PDB entry 5F66 | X-ray diffraction, 1.15 A resolution | chain A

== Chain A ==
Name: Peptidyl-prolyl cis-trans isomerase A
Source organism: Homo sapiens
Notes: EC 5.2.1.8
UniProt: P62937 (PPIA_HUMAN); numbering as in UniProt (aligned over 1-165)
Chain sequence (165 residues; each row starts with the number of its first residue):
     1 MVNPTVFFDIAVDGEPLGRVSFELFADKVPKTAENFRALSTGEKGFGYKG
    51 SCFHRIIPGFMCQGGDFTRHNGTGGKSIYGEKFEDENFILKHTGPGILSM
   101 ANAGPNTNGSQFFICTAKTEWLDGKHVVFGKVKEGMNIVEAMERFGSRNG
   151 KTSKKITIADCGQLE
Unresolved in the structure: 1
Curated features (UniProtKB/Swiss-Prot):
  - modified residue: Met-1 (N-acetylmethionine), Val-2 (N-acetylvaline), Lys-28 (N6-acetyllysine), Lys-44 (N6-acetyllysine), Lys-76 (N6-acetyllysine), Ser-77 (Phosphoserine), Lys-82 (N6-acetyllysine), Thr-93 (Phosphothreonine), Lys-125 (N6-acetyllysine), Lys-131 (N6-acetyllysine), Lys-133 (N6-acetyllysine)
  - glycosylation: Asn-108 (N-linked (GlcNAc...) asparagine)
  - cross-link (Glycyl lysine isopeptide (Lys-Gly)): Lys-28 (interchain with G-Cter in SUMO2), Lys-82 (interchain with G-Cter in SUMO2)
  - mutagenesis: Arg-55 (R55A: Loss of peptidyl-prolyl cis-trans isomerase activity. No loss of its interaction with BSG/CD147 or its ability to induce leukocyte chemotaxis. No effect on its interaction with MAP3K5/ASK1 ...), Phe-60 (F60A: Loss of ability to stimulate MAPK/ERK phosphorylation), Arg-69 (R69A: No effect on peptidyl-prolyl cis-trans isomerase activity. Reduced interaction with BSG/CD147 and ability to induce leukocyte chemotaxis), His-70 (H70A: No effect on peptidyl-prolyl cis-trans isomerase activity. Reduced interaction with BSG/CD147 and ability to induce leukocyte chemotaxis), Thr-107 (T107A: No effect on peptidyl-prolyl cis-trans isomerase activity. Reduced interaction with BSG/CD147 and ability to induce leukocyte chemotaxis), Phe-113 (F113A: Reduced ability to stimulate MAPK/ERK phosphorylation), Trp-121 (W121A: 200-fold decrease of sensitivity to CsA. Reduced ability to stimulate MAPK/ERK phosphorylation; W121E: Loss of peptidyl-prolyl cis-trans isomerase activity ...), Lys-125 (K125Q: Acetylation-mimetic mutant; no effect on its interaction with TARDBP; K125R: Loss of acetylation and interaction with TARDBP), His-126 (H126A: Loss of peptidyl-prolyl cis-trans isomerase activity and interaction with HCV NS5A. Loss of ability to stimulate MAPK/ERK phosphorylation)

== Overview ==
UniProt lists 9 mutagenesis sites.
Chain A is Peptidyl-prolyl cis-trans isomerase A (Homo sapiens); the structure, High-resolution isotropic
multiconformer synchrotron model of CypA at 273 K, was determined by X-ray diffraction together with 5F6M from
the same study.
